Entry 8RYM (X-ray diffraction, 2.34 A resolution); this record covers chains C and D of the 5 polymer chains in the assembly.

# Chain C
Molecule: ELFSYLIEK peptide
Amino-acid sequence (9 residues; row label = number of the first residue in the row):
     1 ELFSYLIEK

# Chain D
Molecule: TCR alpha
Source organism: Homo sapiens
Amino-acid sequence (198 residues; numbered 1 to 198; the number before each row is that of its first residue):
     1 MAQEVTQIPA ALSVPEGENL VLNCSFTDSA IYNLQWFRQD PGKGLTSLLL IQSSQREQTS
    61 GRLNASLDKS SGRSTLYIAA SQPGDSATYL CAVNNAGNML TFGGGTRLMV KPHIQNPDPA
   121 VYQLRDSKSS DKSVCLFTDF DSQTNVSQSK DSDVYITDKC VLDMRSMDFK SNSAVAWSNK
   181 SDFACANAFN NSIIPEDT
Not modelled in the structure: 1, 148-150, 166-168, 180-182, 189-198
Cystine bridges: Cys24-Cys91, Cys135-Cys185

# Interface between chain C and chain D
Pairs across the interface (6; chain C residue first):
  Ser4(C) - Ala96(D)
  Tyr5(C) - Ile31(D)
  Tyr5(C) - Tyr32(D)
  Tyr5(C) - Ser53(D)
  Leu6(C) - Tyr32(D)  hydrogen bond (backbone-side chain)
  Leu6(C) - Ala96(D)  hydrophobic
Interface residues without a listed pair, chain C (4 interface residues in all): Ile7
Interface residues without a listed pair, chain D (5 interface residues in all): Ala30

# In short
4 residues of chain C face 5 of chain D across their interface; the contacts include 1 hydrogen bond. Its one
hydrogen-bonded contact is Leu6(C)-Tyr32(D).
Here chain C is ELFSYLIEK peptide and chain D is TCR alpha (Homo sapiens). Entry 8RYM (Structure of S2 TCR in
complex with HLA-A*03:01 bound to ELFSYLIEK peptide) was determined by X-ray diffraction (same publication as
8RYN, 8RYO, 8RYP and 8RYQ).
